Entry 4HNC (X-ray diffraction, 1.89 A resolution); this record covers chains A and B.

# Chain A (and B)
Name: Mandelate racemase
From: Pseudomonas putida
Notes: EC 5.1.2.2; chain B of this document is another copy of the same molecule, construct and numbering; everything in this record applies to it too
Reference sequence: P11444 (MANR_PSEPU); residue numbers follow UniProt; this construct covers 1-359
Amino-acid sequence (383 residues; row label = number of the first residue in the row; numbers below 1 keep their minus sign (Met-23 is residue -23)):
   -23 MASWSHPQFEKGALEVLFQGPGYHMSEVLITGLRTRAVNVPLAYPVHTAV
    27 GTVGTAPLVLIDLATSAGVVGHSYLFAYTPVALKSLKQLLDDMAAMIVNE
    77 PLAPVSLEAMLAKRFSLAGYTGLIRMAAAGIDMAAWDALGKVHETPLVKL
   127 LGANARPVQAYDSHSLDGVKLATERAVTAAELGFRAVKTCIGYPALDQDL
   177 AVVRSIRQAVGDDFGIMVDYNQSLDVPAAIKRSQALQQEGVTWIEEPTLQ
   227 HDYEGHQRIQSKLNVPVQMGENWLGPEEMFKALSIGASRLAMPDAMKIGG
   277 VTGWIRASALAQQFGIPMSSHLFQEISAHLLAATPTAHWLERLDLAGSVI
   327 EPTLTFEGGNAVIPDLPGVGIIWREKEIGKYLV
Unresolved in the structure: -23 to 2 (chain B: -23 to 2, 24-29)
Sequence notes: expression tag (-23 to 0); engineered mutation Ser92 (Cys in P11444), Cys166 (Lys in P11444), Ser264 (Cys in P11444)
Metal / ion sites: Mg2+: Asp195, Glu221, Glu247 (together with hydroxy(diphenyl)acetic acid)
Ligand contacts: hydroxy(diphenyl)acetic acid (0UT): Phe52, Tyr54, Ser139, His140, Ser141, Lys164, Cys166, Asp195, Asn197, Glu221, Glu247, Met268, His297, Leu298, Glu317, Leu319
UniProt features mapped onto this chain:
  - active site: His297 (Proton acceptor)
  - binding site (Mg(2+)): Asp195, Glu221, Glu247
  - binding site (substrate): Glu317
  - mutagenesis: His297 (H297N: Loss of activity), Glu317 (E317Q: Reduces activity 10000-fold)
Reported in the primary citation:
  - mutagenesis - C92S/C264S: unchanged catalytic activity
  - catalytic residues: His297 (citing earlier work)

# Chain A / chain B interface
Contacting residue pairs (47; chain A residue first):
  Tyr54(A) - Leu93(B)
  Tyr54(A) - Ala94(B)  hydrophobic
  Val57(A) - Leu65(B)
  Val57(A) - Asp68(B)
  Val57(A) - Met69(B)  hydrophobic
  Val57(A) - Phe91(B)  hydrophobic
  Lys60(A) - Gln64(B)
  Lys60(A) - Asp68(B)
  Ser61(A) - Ser61(B)  hydrogen bond
  Ser61(A) - Gln64(B)
  Ser61(A) - Leu65(B)
  Gln64(A) - Lys60(B)
  Gln64(A) - Ser61(B)
  Leu65(A) - Val57(B)
  Leu65(A) - Ser61(B)
  Leu65(A) - Leu99(B)  hydrophobic
  Asp68(A) - Val57(B)
  Asp68(A) - Lys60(B)
  Met69(A) - Val57(B)  hydrophobic
  Met72(A) - Val57(B)  hydrophobic
  Phe91(A) - Val57(B)  hydrophobic
  Ser92(A) - Gln198(B)  hydrogen bond (backbone-side chain)
  Leu93(A) - Tyr54(B)
  Leu93(A) - Asn197(B)
  Leu93(A) - Asn248(B)
  Leu93(A) - Lys273(B)  hydrogen bond (backbone-side chain)
  Ala94(A) - Tyr54(B)  hydrophobic
  Ala94(A) - Lys273(B)  hydrogen bond (backbone-side chain)
  Gly95(A) - Lys273(B)
  Thr97(A) - Thr97(B)
  Thr97(A) - Gly98(B)
  Thr97(A) - Leu250(B)
  Gly98(A) - Thr97(B)
  Asn197(A) - Leu93(B)
  Gln198(A) - Ser92(B)  hydrogen bond (side chain-backbone)
  His227(A) - Glu253(B)
  His227(A) - Lys257(B)  hydrogen bond (backbone-side chain)
  Tyr229(A) - Lys257(B)
  Asn248(A) - Leu93(B)
  Leu250(A) - Thr97(B)
  Glu253(A) - His227(B)
  Glu254(A) - Glu254(B)
  Lys257(A) - His227(B)  hydrogen bond (side chain-backbone)
  Lys257(A) - Tyr229(B)
  Lys273(A) - Leu93(B)  hydrogen bond (side chain-backbone)
  Lys273(A) - Ala94(B)  hydrogen bond (side chain-backbone)
  Lys273(A) - Gly95(B)
Other interface residues (no listed pair), chain A (32 interface residues in all): Ala53, Thr55, Ala58, Leu99, Ile100, Met102
Other interface residues (no listed pair), chain B (32 interface residues in all): Ala53, Thr55, Ala58, Met72, Ile100, Met102

# In short
Chain A and chain B each contribute 32 residues to their interface, with 9 hydrogen bonds. Among the polar
pairs are Ser61(A)-Ser61(B), Ser92(A)-Gln198(B) and Leu93(A)-Lys273(B). Chain A binds hydroxy(diphenyl)acetic
acid. From the paper: the catalytic residue His297(A); C92S/C264S of chain A leave catalytic activity
unchanged.
Both chains are Mandelate racemase (Pseudomonas putida). Entry 4HNC (P. putida C92S/K166C/C264S mandelate
racemase co-crystallized with benzilic acid) was determined by X-ray diffraction, deposited together with 4M6U
and 4FP1.
